Entry 2RAK (X-ray diffraction, 3.00 A resolution); this record covers chain A.

Chain A:
Molecule: Sorting nexin-9
Source organism: Homo sapiens
Notes: fragment: C-terminal fragment, residues 214-594
Reference sequence: Q9Y5X1 (SNX9_HUMAN); residues 204-595 here = UniProt positions 204-595
Sequence (392 residues; each row starts with the number of its first residue):
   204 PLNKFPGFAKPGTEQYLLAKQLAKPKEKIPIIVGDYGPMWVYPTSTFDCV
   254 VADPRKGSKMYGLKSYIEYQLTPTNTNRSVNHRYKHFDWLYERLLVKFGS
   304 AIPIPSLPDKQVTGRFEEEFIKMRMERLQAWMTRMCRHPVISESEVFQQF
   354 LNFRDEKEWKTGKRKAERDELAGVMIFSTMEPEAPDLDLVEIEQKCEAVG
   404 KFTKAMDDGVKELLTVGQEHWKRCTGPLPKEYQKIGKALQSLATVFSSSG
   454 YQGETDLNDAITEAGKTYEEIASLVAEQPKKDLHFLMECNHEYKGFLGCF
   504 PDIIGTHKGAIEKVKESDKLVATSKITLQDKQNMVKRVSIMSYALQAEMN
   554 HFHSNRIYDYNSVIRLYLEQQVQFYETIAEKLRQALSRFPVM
Disordered / not traced: 204-213
Curated features (UniProtKB/Swiss-Prot):
  - binding site (a 1,2-diacyl-sn-glycero-3-phospho-(1D-myo-inositol-4,5-bisphosphate)): R286, K288, R327
  - modified residue: T216 (Phosphothreonine), Y239 (Phosphotyrosine), K288 (N6-acetyllysine)
  - mutagenesis: Y287 (Y287A: Abolishes membrane tubulation activity. Abolishes binding to phosphatidylinositol 3-phosphate, but not to phosphatidylinositol 4,5-bisphosphate; when associated with A-313), K313 (K313A: Abolishes binding to phosphatidylinositol 3-phosphate, but not to phosphatidylinositol 4,5-bisphosphate; when associated with A-287), K363 (K363E: Strongly reduced membrane binding), K366 to R367 (Loss of membrane binding), K522 (K522E: Abolishes membrane tubulation activity; when associated with E-528), K528 (K528E: Abolishes membrane tubulation activity; when associated with E-522)
Small-molecule neighbours: PIB (2-(butanoyloxy)-1-{[(hydroxy{[2,3,4,6-tetrahydroxy-5-(phosphonooxy)cyclohexyl]oxy}phosphoryl)oxy]methyl}ethyl butanoate): Y269, I270, R286, Y287, K288, D291, K313, R327

In short:
Chain A binds compound PIB. From UniProt: 3 residues binding
1,2-diacyl-sn-glycero-3-phospho-(1D-myo-inositol-4,5-bisphosphate) and 7 mutagenesis sites.
Chain A is Sorting nexin-9 (Homo sapiens); the structure, PI(3)P bound PX-BAR membrane remodeling unit of
Sorting Nexin 9, was determined by X-ray diffraction together with 2RAI and 2RAJ from the same study.
